PDB entry 3G6E | X-ray diffraction, 2.70 A resolution | chains 0 and M of the 31 polymer chains in the assembly

[Chain 0]
Molecule: 23S ribosomal RNA
From: Haloarcula marismortui
Sequence (2923 nucleotides; row label = number of the first residue in the row):
     1 GUUGGCUACUAUGCCAGCUGGUGGAUUGCUCGGCUCAGGCGCUGAUGAAG
    51 GACGUGCCAAGCUGCGAUAAGCUGUGGGGAGCCGCACGGAGGCGAAGAAC
   101 CACAGAUUUCCGAAUGAGAAUCUCUCUAACAAUUGCUUCGCGCAAUGAGG
   151 AACCCCGAGAACUGAAACAUCUCAGUAUCGGGAGGAACAGAAAACGCAAC
   201 GUGAUGUCGUUAGUAACCGCGAGUGAACGCGAUACAGCCCAAACCGAAGC
   251 CCUCACGGGCAAUGUGGUGUCAGGGCUACCUCUCAUCAGCCGACCGUCUU
   301 CACGAAGUCUCUUGGAAUAGAGCGUGAUACAGGGUGACAACCCCGUACUG
   351 AAGACCAGUACGCUGUGCGGUAGUGCCAGAGUAGCGGGGGUUGGAUAUCC
   401 CUCGCGAAUAACGCAGGCAUCGACUGCGAAGGCUAAACACAACCUGAGAC
   451 CGAUAGUGAACAAGUAGUGUGAACGAACGCUGCAAAGUACCCUCAGAAGG
   501 GAGGCGAAAUAGAGCAUGAAAUCAGUUGGCGAUCGAGCGACAGGGCAUAC
   551 AAGGUCCCUUGACGAAUGACCGAGACGCGAGUCUCCAGUAAGACUCACGG
   601 GAAGCCGAUGUUCUGUCGUACGUUUUGAAAAACGAGCCAGGGAGUGUGUC
   651 UGUAUGGCAAGUCUAACCGGAGUAUCCGGGGAGGCACAGGGAAACCGACA
   701 UGGCCGCAGGGCUUUGCCCGAGGGCCGCCGUCUUCAAGGGCGGGGAGCCA
   751 UGUGGACACGACCCGAAUCCGGACGAUCUACGCAUGGACAAGAUGAAGCG
   801 UGCCGAAAGGCACGUGGAAGUCUGUUAGAGUUGGUGUCCUACAAUACCCU
   851 CUCGUGAUCUAUGUGUAGGGGUGAAAGGCCCAUCGAGUCCGGCAACAGCU
   901 GGUUCCAAUCGAAACAUGUCGAAGCAUGACCUCCGCCGAGGUAGUCUGUG
   951 AGGUAGAGCGACCGAUUGGUGUGUCCGCCUCCGAGAGGAGUCGGCACACC
  1001 UGUCAAACUCCAAACUUACAGACGCUGUUUGACGCGGGGAUUCCGGUGCG
  1051 CGGGGUAAGCCUGUGUACCAGGAGGGGAACAACCCAGAGAUAGGUUAAGG
  1101 UCCCCAAGUGUGGAUUAAGUGUAAUCCUCUGAAGGUGGUCUCGAGCCCUA
  1151 GACAGCCGGGAGGUGAGCUUAGAAGCAGCUACCCUCUAAGAAAAGCGUAA
  1201 CAGCUUACCGGCCGAGGUUUGAGGCGCCCAAAAUGAUCGGGACUCAAAUC
  1251 CACCACCGAGACCUGUCCGUACCACUCAUACUGGUAAUCGAGUAGAUUGG
  1301 CGCUCUAAUUGGAUGGAAGCAGGGGCGAGAGCUCCUGUGGACCGAUUAGU
  1351 GACGAAAAUCCUGGCCAUAGUAGCAGCGAUAGUCGGGUGAGAACCCCGAC
  1401 GGCCUAAUGGAUAAGGGUUCCUCAGCACUGCUGAUCAGCUGAGGGUUAGC
  1451 CGGUCCUAAGUCUCACCGCAACUCGACUGAGACGAAAUGGGAAACAGGUU
  1501 AAUAUUCCUGUGCCAUCAUGCAGUGAAAGUUGACGCCCUGGGGUCGAUCA
  1551 CGCCGGGCAUUCGCCCGGUCGAACCGUCCAACUCCGUGGAAGCCGUAAUG
  1601 GCAGGAAGCGGACGAACGGCGGCAUAGGGAAACGUGAUUCAACCUGGGGC
  1651 CCAUGAAAAGACGAGCAUGAUGUCCGUACCGAGAACCGACACAGGUGUCC
  1701 AUGGCGGCGAAAGCCAAGGCCUGUCGGGAGCAACCAACGUUAGGGAAUUC
  1751 GGCAAGUUAGUCCCGUACCUUCGGAAGAAGGGAUGCCUGCUCCGGAACGG
  1801 AGCAGGUCGCAGUGACUCGGAAGCUCGGACUGUCUAGUAACAACAUAGGU
  1851 GACCGCAAAUCCGCAAGGACUCGUACGGUCACUGAAUCCUGCCCAGUGCA
  1901 GGUAUCUGAACACCUCGUACAAGAGGACGAAGGACCUGUCAACGGCGGGG
  1951 GUAACUAUGACCCUCUUAAGGUAGCGUAGUACCUUGCCGCAUCAGUAGCG
  2001 GCUUGCAUGAAUGGAUUAACCAGAGCUUCACUGUCCCAACGUUGGGCCCG
  2051 GUGAACUGUACAUUCCAGUGCGGAGUCUGGAGACACCCAGGGGGAAGCGA
  2101 AGACCCUAUGGAGCUUUACUGCAGGCUGUCGCUGAGACGUGGUCGCCGAU
  2151 GUGCAGCAUAGGUAGGAGUCGUUACAGAGGUACCCGCGCUAGCGGGCCAC
  2201 CCAGACAACAGUGAAAUACUACCCGUCGGUGACUGCGACUCUCACUCCGG
  2251 GAGGAGGACACCGAUAGCCGGGCAGUUUGACUGGGGCGGUACGCGCUCGA
  2301 AAAGAUAUCGAGCGCGCCCUAUGGUCAUCUCAGCCGGGACAGAGACCCGG
  2351 CGAAGAGUGCAAGAGCAAAAGAUGACUUGACAGUGUUCUUCCCAACGAGG
  2401 AACGCUGACGCGAAAGCGUGGUCUAGCGAACCAAUUAGCCUGCUUGAUGC
  2451 GGGCAAUUGAUGACAGAAAAGCUACCCUAGGGAUAACAGAGUCGUCACUC
  2501 GCAAGAGCACAUAUCGACCGAGUGGCUUGCUACCUCGAUGUCGGUUCCCU
  2551 CCAUCCUGCCCGUGCAGAAGCGGGCAAGGGUGAGGUUGUUCGCCUAUUAA
  2601 AGGAGGUCGUGAGCUGGGUUUAGACCGUCGUGAGACAGGUCGGCUGCUAU
  2651 CUACUGGGUGUGUAAUGGUGUCUGACAAGAACGACCGUAUAGUACGAGAG
  2701 GAACUACGGUUGGUGGCCACUGGUGUACCGGUUGUUCGAGAGAGCACGUG
  2751 CCGGGUAGCCACGCCACACGGGGUAAGAGCUGAACGCAUCUAAGCUCGAA
  2801 ACCCACUUGGAAAAGAGACACCGCCGAGGUCCCGCGUACAAGACGCGGUC
  2851 GAUAGACUCGGGGUGUGCGCGUCGAGGUAACGAGACGUUAAGCCCACGAG
  2901 CACUAACAGACCAAAGCCAUCAU
Unresolved in the structure: 1-9, 126-127, 715, 971-998, 1560, 1952-1963, 2137-2236, 2339-2343, 2665-2666, 2915-2923
Modified positions: 1MA (6-hydro-1-methyladenosine-5'-monophosphate) at position 628, OMU (o2'-methyluridine 5'-monophosphate) at position 2587, OMG (o2'-methylguanosine-5'-monophosphate) at position 2588, UR3 (3-methyluridine-5'-monophoshate) at position 2619, PSU (pseudouridine-5'-monophosphate) at position 2621
Ion coordination: Na+ site 1 near U12 (its only coordinating residue here); Mg2+ site 1 near G28 (its only coordinating residue here); Na+ site 2: C40, G41, C443; Na+ site 3: G56, G61; Sr2+ site 1 near A86 (its only coordinating residue here); Na+ site 4: U107, U108; Mg2+ site 2 near U115 (its only coordinating residue here); Na+ site 5: C130, U146; Na+ site 6: C141, G142; Sr2+ site 2: G147, A183 (shared with Asp157(M) of chain M); Mg2+ site 3: C162, U2276; K+ site 1: C162, U163, U172; 58 more Na+ sites not listed; 69 more Mg2+ sites not listed; 38 more Sr2+ sites not listed; 1 more K+ sites not listed
Small-molecule neighbours: Cephalotaxine (HMT; (3beta)-O~3~-[(2R)-2,6-dihydroxy-2-(2-methoxy-2-oxoethyl)-6-methylheptanoyl]cephalotaxine): G2099, A2100, G2102, A2486, C2487, A2488, U2535, A2538, U2539, G2540, U2541, U2620
What the authors report for this chain:
  - binding site for Cephalotaxine: C2487

[Chain M]
Molecule: 50S ribosomal protein L15e
From: Haloarcula marismortui
Reference sequence: P60618 (RL15E_HALMA); residues 1-194 here correspond to UniProt positions 2-195 (UniProt number = residue number + 1)
Amino-acid sequence (194 residues; numbered 1 to 194; the number before each row is that of its first residue):
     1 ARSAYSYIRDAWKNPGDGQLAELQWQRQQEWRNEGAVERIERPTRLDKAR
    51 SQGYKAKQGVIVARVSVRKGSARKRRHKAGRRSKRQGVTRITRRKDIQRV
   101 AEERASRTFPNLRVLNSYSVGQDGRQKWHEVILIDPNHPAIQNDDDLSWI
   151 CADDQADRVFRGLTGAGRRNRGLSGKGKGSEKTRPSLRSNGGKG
Ion coordination: Na+ site 1: Ser106, Phe109, Leu112; Sr2+: Asp157 (shared with G147(0), A183(0) of chain 0); Na+ site 2: Lys193, Gly194 (shared with U391(0), U392(0), U398(0), C399(0) of chain 0)

[Chain 0 / chain M interface]
Residue-residue contacts (277):
  U133(0) - Thr108(M)  hydrogen bond to the sugar
  U133(0) - Pro110(M)  base contact
  U134(0) - Thr108(M)  phosphate contact
  U134(0) - Phe109(M)  phosphate contact
  U134(0) - Asn111(M)  hydrogen bond to the sugar
  G135(0) - Arg39(M)  salt bridge to the phosphate
  G135(0) - Ile61(M)  phosphate contact
  G135(0) - Phe109(M)  phosphate contact
  G135(0) - Asn111(M)  hydrogen bond to the sugar
  G135(0) - Leu112(M)  sugar contact
  G135(0) - Asp135(M)  hydrogen bond to the sugar
  C136(0) - Arg39(M)  salt bridge to the phosphate
  C136(0) - Gln58(M)  phosphate contact
  C136(0) - His138(M)  hydrogen bond to the sugar
  U137(0) - Gln58(M)  phosphate contact
  A144(0) - Asn137(M)  sugar contact
  A145(0) - Asn111(M)  sugar contact
  A145(0) - Asn137(M)  sugar contact
  U146(0) - Pro110(M)  sugar contact
  C154(0) - Arg188(M)  salt bridge to the phosphate
  C155(0) - Arg161(M)  hydrogen bond to the sugar
  C155(0) - Arg171(M)  hydrogen bond to the phosphate
  C155(0) - Ser186(M)  hydrogen bond to the phosphate
  C155(0) - Arg188(M)  salt bridge to the phosphate
  C155(0) - Ser189(M)  phosphate contact
  C156(0) - Arg99(M)  hydrogen bond to the phosphate
  C156(0) - Phe160(M)  sugar contact
  C156(0) - Arg161(M)  sugar contact
  C156(0) - Gly162(M)  sugar contact
  C156(0) - Arg171(M)  salt bridge to the phosphate
  C156(0) - Ser186(M)  phosphate contact
  C156(0) - Leu187(M)  hydrogen bond to the phosphate
  C156(0) - Arg188(M)  hydrogen bond to the phosphate
  G157(0) - Lys95(M)  sugar contact
  G157(0) - Arg99(M)  salt bridge to the phosphate
  G157(0) - Asn170(M)  hydrogen bond to the phosphate
  G157(0) - Leu187(M)  phosphate contact
  A158(0) - Arg93(M)  hydrogen bond to the phosphate
  A158(0) - Arg94(M)  salt bridge to the phosphate
  G159(0) - Lys74(M)  salt bridge to the phosphate
  G159(0) - Arg93(M)  salt bridge to the phosphate
  A160(0) - Arg81(M)  hydrogen bond to the sugar
  A160(0) - Arg85(M)  salt bridge to the phosphate
  A161(0) - Gly80(M)  sugar contact
  A161(0) - Arg81(M)  phosphate contact
  A161(0) - Arg82(M)  hydrogen bond to the phosphate
  A161(0) - Arg85(M)  phosphate contact
  A169(0) - Ser83(M)  phosphate contact
  U170(0) - Arg82(M)  salt bridge to the phosphate
  U170(0) - Ser83(M)  hydrogen bond to the phosphate
  U170(0) - Lys84(M)  hydrogen bond to the phosphate
  C171(0) - Arg82(M)  salt bridge to the phosphate
  C171(0) - Lys84(M)  phosphate contact
  U172(0) - Arg82(M)  hydrogen bond to the base
  A174(0) - Arg85(M)  base contact
  G175(0) - Arg94(M)  hydrogen bond to the base
  G175(0) - Gly191(M)  sugar contact
  G175(0) - Gly192(M)  base contact
  G175(0) - Lys193(M)  sugar contact
  U176(0) - Gly191(M)  phosphate contact
  G181(0) - Arg107(M)  hydrogen bond to the sugar
  G181(0) - Phe160(M)  hydrogen bond to the base
  G182(0) - Asp157(M)  phosphate contact
  G182(0) - Phe160(M)  sugar contact
  G182(0) - Arg161(M)  sugar contact
  A183(0) - Asp153(M)  phosphate contact
  A183(0) - Asp154(M)  sugar contact
  A183(0) - Ala156(M)  sugar contact
  A183(0) - Asp157(M)  sugar contact
  A183(0) - Arg161(M)  hydrogen bond to the sugar
  G184(0) - Asp153(M)  sugar contact
  A187(0) - Arg161(M)  phosphate contact
  C188(0) - Asp154(M)  phosphate contact
  C188(0) - Arg161(M)  salt bridge to the phosphate
  C188(0) - Leu163(M)  phosphate contact
  C188(0) - Arg171(M)  hydrogen bond to the phosphate
  C188(0) - Pro185(M)  hydrogen bond to the sugar
  C188(0) - Ser186(M)  sugar contact
  A189(0) - Leu163(M)  phosphate contact
  A189(0) - Arg168(M)  salt bridge to the phosphate
  A189(0) - Arg171(M)  salt bridge to the phosphate
  A189(0) - Leu173(M)  sugar contact
  A189(0) - Arg184(M)  sugar contact
  A189(0) - Pro185(M)  sugar contact
  G190(0) - Leu173(M)  phosphate contact
  G190(0) - Lys176(M)  hydrogen bond to the phosphate
  G190(0) - Arg184(M)  salt bridge to the phosphate
  A191(0) - Lys176(M)  salt bridge to the phosphate
  A192(0) - Lys176(M)  hydrogen bond to the base
  A193(0) - Ser174(M)  phosphate contact
  A193(0) - Lys176(M)  phosphate contact
  A194(0) - Lys176(M)  sugar contact
  A194(0) - Gly177(M)  phosphate contact
  C195(0) - Gly177(M)  phosphate contact
  C195(0) - Lys178(M)  hydrogen bond to the phosphate
  A204(0) - Lys176(M)  hydrogen bond to the sugar
  U205(0) - Arg184(M)  phosphate contact
  G206(0) - Arg184(M)  phosphate contact
  G206(0) - Pro185(M)  phosphate contact
  U207(0) - Pro185(M)  phosphate contact
  A226(0) - Lys182(M)  hydrogen bond to the sugar
  A227(0) - Glu181(M)  sugar contact
  C239(0) - Asp146(M)  hydrogen bond to the sugar
  C240(0) - Asp146(M)  phosphate contact
  A241(0) - Arg50(M)  sugar contact
  A241(0) - Ser51(M)  sugar contact
  A242(0) - Ser3(M)  phosphate contact
  A242(0) - Tyr5(M)  phosphate contact
  A242(0) - Arg50(M)  salt bridge to the phosphate
  A243(0) - Ala1(M)  hydrogen bond to the phosphate
  A243(0) - Ser3(M)  phosphate contact
  C244(0) - Ala1(M)  hydrogen bond to the phosphate
  C250(0) - Lys57(M)  sugar contact
  C251(0) - Gln58(M)  sugar contact
  C251(0) - His138(M)  sugar contact
  C251(0) - Pro139(M)  phosphate contact
  C251(0) - Ala140(M)  sugar contact
  C251(0) - Asn143(M)  hydrogen bond to the phosphate
  C252(0) - Pro139(M)  phosphate contact
  G259(0) - Gln58(M)  base contact
  C260(0) - Gln58(M)  sugar contact
  A261(0) - Arg42(M)  salt bridge to the phosphate
  A261(0) - Ala56(M)  sugar contact
  A262(0) - Arg42(M)  salt bridge to the phosphate
  U263(0) - Arg42(M)  hydrogen bond to the sugar
  U263(0) - Leu46(M)  phosphate contact
  G264(0) - Tyr5(M)  hydrogen bond to the phosphate
  G264(0) - Leu46(M)  phosphate contact
  G264(0) - Arg50(M)  salt bridge to the phosphate
  G264(0) - Ala56(M)  sugar contact
  U265(0) - Arg50(M)  salt bridge to the phosphate
  U265(0) - Lys55(M)  phosphate contact
  U265(0) - Ala56(M)  hydrogen bond to the phosphate
  G266(0) - Lys55(M)  salt bridge to the phosphate
  G266(0) - Lys57(M)  salt bridge to the phosphate
  G266(0) - Asp144(M)  phosphate contact
  C376(0) - Ala1(M)  hydrogen bond to the sugar
  C377(0) - Ala1(M)  sugar contact
  C377(0) - Arg2(M)  phosphate contact
  A378(0) - Arg9(M)  salt bridge to the phosphate
  G379(0) - Arg9(M)  sugar contact
  G379(0) - Lys48(M)  phosphate contact
  G379(0) - Ser51(M)  hydrogen bond to the base
  A380(0) - Arg9(M)  phosphate contact
  A380(0) - Trp12(M)  sugar contact
  A380(0) - Lys13(M)  base contact
  A380(0) - Arg45(M)  salt bridge to the phosphate
  A380(0) - Lys48(M)  salt bridge to the phosphate
  G381(0) - Lys13(M)  base contact
  G381(0) - Asn14(M)  base contact
  G381(0) - Pro15(M)  base contact
  G381(0) - Arg45(M)  salt bridge to the phosphate
  G381(0) - Lys48(M)  salt bridge to the phosphate
  G388(0) - Arg90(M)  sugar contact
  G388(0) - Thr92(M)  base contact
  G389(0) - Arg90(M)  salt bridge to the phosphate
  G389(0) - Thr92(M)  base contact
  G390(0) - Lys84(M)  salt bridge to the phosphate
  G390(0) - Arg94(M)  sugar contact
  U391(0) - Lys84(M)  salt bridge to the phosphate
  U391(0) - Arg85(M)  salt bridge to the phosphate
  U391(0) - Arg94(M)  sugar contact
  U391(0) - Lys193(M)  hydrogen bond to the sugar
  U392(0) - Lys182(M)  sugar contact
  U392(0) - Lys193(M)  sugar contact
  G393(0) - Glu181(M)  base contact
  G393(0) - Lys182(M)  hydrogen bond to the base
  G394(0) - Lys178(M)  base contact
  G394(0) - Gly179(M)  base contact
  G394(0) - Glu181(M)  hydrogen bond to the base
  G394(0) - Lys182(M)  hydrogen bond to the base
  U398(0) - Gly179(M)  hydrogen bond to the sugar
  C399(0) - Gly172(M)  phosphate contact
  C399(0) - Lys178(M)  phosphate contact
  C399(0) - Gly179(M)  sugar contact
  C399(0) - Thr183(M)  sugar contact
  C399(0) - Gly194(M)  hydrogen bond to the sugar
  C400(0) - Arg94(M)  hydrogen bond to the sugar
  C400(0) - Arg169(M)  phosphate contact
  C400(0) - Asn170(M)  phosphate contact
  C400(0) - Gly172(M)  phosphate contact
  C401(0) - Thr92(M)  hydrogen bond to the base
  C401(0) - Arg93(M)  hydrogen bond to the sugar
  C401(0) - Arg94(M)  sugar contact
  C401(0) - Lys95(M)  phosphate contact
  C401(0) - Asp96(M)  phosphate contact
  C401(0) - Asn170(M)  phosphate contact
  U402(0) - Gly70(M)  phosphate contact
  U402(0) - Ser71(M)  sugar contact
  U402(0) - Thr92(M)  sugar contact
  U402(0) - Asp96(M)  phosphate contact
  U402(0) - Ile97(M)  hydrogen bond to the phosphate
  C403(0) - Lys69(M)  phosphate contact
  C403(0) - Gly70(M)  hydrogen bond to the phosphate
  C403(0) - Lys127(M)  salt bridge to the phosphate
  G404(0) - Lys69(M)  salt bridge to the phosphate
  G404(0) - Gln122(M)  hydrogen bond to the phosphate
  A407(0) - Asn14(M)  phosphate contact
  U409(0) - Lys13(M)  hydrogen bond to the base
  G416(0) - Lys178(M)  salt bridge to the phosphate
  G417(0) - Lys178(M)  hydrogen bond to the sugar
  G431(0) - Lys48(M)  salt bridge to the phosphate
  G431(0) - Ser51(M)  sugar contact
  G431(0) - Gln52(M)  hydrogen bond to the sugar
  G431(0) - Asn116(M)  hydrogen bond to the phosphate
  G432(0) - Asn116(M)  hydrogen bond to the phosphate
  G432(0) - Trp149(M)  sugar contact
  G432(0) - Gly165(M)  hydrogen bond to the phosphate
  C433(0) - Trp149(M)  sugar contact
  C433(0) - Arg158(M)  salt bridge to the phosphate
  C433(0) - Arg168(M)  salt bridge to the phosphate
  U434(0) - Gln155(M)  hydrogen bond to the phosphate
  C770(0) - Ala79(M)  phosphate contact
  C770(0) - Gly80(M)  hydrogen bond to the phosphate
  C770(0) - Arg81(M)  hydrogen bond to the phosphate
  G771(0) - Ala79(M)  phosphate contact
  G771(0) - Arg81(M)  salt bridge to the phosphate
  G869(0) - Lys78(M)  sugar contact
  G870(0) - Lys78(M)  salt bridge to the phosphate
  C1467(0) - Gly35(M)  phosphate contact
  C1467(0) - Ala36(M)  hydrogen bond to the phosphate
  G1468(0) - Ala36(M)  phosphate contact
  C1469(0) - Arg68(M)  salt bridge to the phosphate
  C1469(0) - Arg73(M)  salt bridge to the phosphate
  C1469(0) - Arg104(M)  salt bridge to the phosphate
  A1470(0) - Arg68(M)  salt bridge to the phosphate
  A1470(0) - Ala72(M)  phosphate contact
  A1470(0) - Arg73(M)  hydrogen bond to the phosphate
  A1470(0) - Arg93(M)  salt bridge to the phosphate
  A1470(0) - Lys95(M)  hydrogen bond to the sugar
  A1470(0) - Val100(M)  phosphate contact
  A1471(0) - Val100(M)  phosphate contact
  A1471(0) - Arg104(M)  salt bridge to the phosphate
  A1471(0) - Arg107(M)  hydrogen bond to the phosphate
  C1472(0) - Arg107(M)  salt bridge to the phosphate
  G1863(0) - Arg75(M)  phosphate contact
  C1864(0) - Arg73(M)  sugar contact
  C1864(0) - Lys74(M)  sugar contact
  C1864(0) - Arg75(M)  salt bridge to the phosphate
  A1865(0) - Arg73(M)  sugar contact
  G2121(0) - Arg76(M)  base contact
  G2121(0) - Ser83(M)  sugar contact
  G2121(0) - Gln86(M)  hydrogen bond to the base
  C2122(0) - Arg76(M)  hydrogen bond to the base
  C2122(0) - Gln86(M)  hydrogen bond to the sugar
  C2122(0) - Gly87(M)  phosphate contact
  C2122(0) - Val88(M)  phosphate contact
  A2123(0) - Arg76(M)  sugar contact
  A2123(0) - Gly87(M)  phosphate contact
  A2123(0) - Val88(M)  hydrogen bond to the phosphate
  A2123(0) - Thr89(M)  hydrogen bond to the phosphate
  G2131(0) - Gly124(M)  hydrogen bond to the base
  C2132(0) - Asp123(M)  sugar contact
  C2132(0) - Gly124(M)  hydrogen bond to the sugar
  C2243(0) - Trp25(M)  base contact
  A2244(0) - Trp25(M)  sugar contact
  A2244(0) - Gln29(M)  sugar contact
  A2244(0) - Arg32(M)  hydrogen bond to the phosphate
  C2245(0) - Gln29(M)  phosphate contact
  C2245(0) - Arg32(M)  salt bridge to the phosphate
  C2262(0) - Gly124(M)  base contact
  C2262(0) - Arg125(M)  sugar contact
  G2263(0) - Lys69(M)  sugar contact
  G2263(0) - Gly70(M)  phosphate contact
  G2263(0) - Ser71(M)  phosphate contact
  G2263(0) - Arg73(M)  sugar contact
  A2264(0) - Ser71(M)  hydrogen bond to the phosphate
  A2266(0) - Arg90(M)  salt bridge to the phosphate
  G2272(0) - Arg76(M)  base contact
  C2273(0) - Arg76(M)  hydrogen bond to the base
  A2274(0) - His77(M)  hydrogen bond to the sugar
  A2274(0) - Gly80(M)  phosphate contact
  A2274(0) - Arg81(M)  hydrogen bond to the sugar
  A2274(0) - Gln86(M)  hydrogen bond to the base
  G2275(0) - Gly80(M)  phosphate contact
  G2275(0) - Arg81(M)  sugar contact
  G2275(0) - Gln86(M)  sugar contact
Other interface residues (no listed pair), chain 0 (124 interface residues in all): C173, G225, A288, A430, G2124, U2133, U2246, U2265
Other interface residues (no listed pair), chain M (123 interface residues in all): Asp47, Gly53, Tyr54, Gly59, Ser66, Ile91, Ser119, Asp145

[Overview]
The interface between chain 0 and chain M involves 124 residues on one side and 123 on the other; the contacts
include 76 hydrogen bonds and 51 salt bridges. Polar contacts include U172(0)-Arg82(M), G175(0)-Arg94(M) and
G181(0)-Phe160(M). Chain 0 binds Cephalotaxine. From the paper: a binding site for Cephalotaxine at C2487(0).
Here chain 0 is 23S ribosomal RNA and chain M is 50S ribosomal protein L15e, both from Haloarcula marismortui.
Entry 3G6E (Co-crystal structure of Homoharringtonine bound to the large ribosomal subunit) was determined by
X-ray diffraction, deposited together with 3G4S and 3G71.
